9OO1 - chains A and C of the 6 polymer chains in the assembly; structure by electron microscopy, 2.76 A resolution.

== Chain A (and C) ==
Protein: Hemagglutinin HA1
Organism: Influenza A virus
Notes: chain C of this document is another copy of the same molecule, construct and numbering; everything in this record applies to it too
UniProt: A0A067Y6L0 (A0A067Y6L0_9INFA); residues -17 to 320 here correspond to UniProt positions 1-338 (UniProt number = residue number + 18)
Chain sequence (338 residues; each row starts with the number of its first residue; numbers below 1 keep their minus sign (Met-17 is residue -17)):
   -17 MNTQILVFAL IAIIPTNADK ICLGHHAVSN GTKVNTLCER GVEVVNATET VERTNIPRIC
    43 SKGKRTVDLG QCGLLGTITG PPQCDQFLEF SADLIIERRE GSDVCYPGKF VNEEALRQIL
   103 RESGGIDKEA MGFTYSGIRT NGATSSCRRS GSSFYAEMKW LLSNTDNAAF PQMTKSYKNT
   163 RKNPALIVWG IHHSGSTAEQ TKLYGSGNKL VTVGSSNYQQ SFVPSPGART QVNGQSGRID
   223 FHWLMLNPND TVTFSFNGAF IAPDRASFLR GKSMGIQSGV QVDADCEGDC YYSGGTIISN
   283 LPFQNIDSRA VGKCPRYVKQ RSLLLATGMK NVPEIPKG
Not modelled in the structure: -17 to -1, 318-320
Construct notes: conflict Cys20 (Thr38 in A0A067Y6L0), Ser128 (Ala146 in A0A067Y6L0), Val205 (Ala223 in A0A067Y6L0), Tyr274 (His292 in A0A067Y6L0)
Disulfide bonds: Cys42-Cys268, Cys54-Cys66, Cys87-Cys129, Cys272-Cys296
Covalently attached groups: N-acetylglucosamine (NAG) linked to Asn28, Asn231
Small-molecule neighbours: A1CC3 ((2M,4S)-2-(2-chloropyridin-4-yl)-N-cyclohexyl-5,7-dimethylimidazo[1,2-a]pyrimidin-3-amine): Pro284, Phe285, Arg298

== Interface between chain A and chain C ==
Pairs across the interface (9; chain A residue first):
  Lys91(A) with Gln201(C)
  Ser207(A) with Ser203(C)
  Arg211(A) with Gln201(C)
  Thr212(A) with Ser197(C); Ser198(C); Thr235(C)
  Arg220(A) with Ser197(C), hydrogen bond (side chain-backbone); Gln201(C)
  Asp222(A) with Gln201(C)
Other interface residues (no listed pair), chain A (8 interface residues in all): Pro208, Ala210
Other interface residues (no listed pair), chain C (9 interface residues in all): Thr194, Gly196, Asn199, Thr233

== Summary ==
8 residues of chain A face 9 of chain C across their interface; the contacts include 1 hydrogen bond. The
hydrogen-bonded pair is Arg220(A)-Ser197(C). Ligands of chain A: compound A1CC3. Covalently linked
N-acetylglucosamine: at Asn28(A) and Asn231(A).
Both chains are Hemagglutinin HA1 (Influenza A virus). Entry 9OO1 (Influenza A Virus Group 2 Hemagglutinin
(H7, Strain SH13) in Complex with a Potent Small-Molecule Entry ...) was determined by electron microscopy
(same publication as 9ONZ).
